Entry 4ZXC (X-ray diffraction, 3.05 A resolution); this record covers chains W and X of the 4 polymer chains in the assembly.

== Chain W (and X) ==
Molecule: Hydroquinone dioxygenase large subunit
Organism: Pseudomonas sp. (strain WBC-3)
Notes: chain X of this document is another copy of the same molecule, construct and numbering; everything in this record applies to it too
UniProt: C1I209 (C1I209_PSEWB); residue numbers follow UniProt; this construct covers 1-339
Sequence (339 residues; numbered 1 to 339; the number before each row is that of its first residue):
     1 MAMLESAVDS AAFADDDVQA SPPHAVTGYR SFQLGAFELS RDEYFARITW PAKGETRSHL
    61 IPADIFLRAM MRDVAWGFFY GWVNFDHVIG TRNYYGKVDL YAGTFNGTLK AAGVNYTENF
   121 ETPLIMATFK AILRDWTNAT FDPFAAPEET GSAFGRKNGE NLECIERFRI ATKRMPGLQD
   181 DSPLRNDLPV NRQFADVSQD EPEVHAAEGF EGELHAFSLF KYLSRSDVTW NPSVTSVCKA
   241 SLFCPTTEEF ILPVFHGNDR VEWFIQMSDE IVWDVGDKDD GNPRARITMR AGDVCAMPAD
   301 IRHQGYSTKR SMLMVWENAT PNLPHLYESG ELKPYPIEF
Disordered / not traced: 1-15
Ion coordination: Fe ion: His256, Asn258, Glu262, His303

== Chain W / chain X interface ==
Residue-residue contacts (38; chain W residue first):
  Asp42(W) - Thr308(X)  hydrogen bond
  Glu43(W) - Thr308(X)
  Tyr44(W) - Ala146(X)
  Tyr44(W) - Glu148(X)
  Tyr44(W) - Glu249(X)  hydrogen bond
  Tyr44(W) - Phe250(X)  hydrophobic
  Tyr44(W) - Thr308(X)
  Phe45(W) - Phe250(X)
  Phe45(W) - Ile251(X)  hydrophobic
  Phe45(W) - Tyr306(X)  hydrophobic
  Phe45(W) - Thr308(X)
  Ser58(W) - Arg286(X)
  Leu60(W) - Arg286(X)
  Leu60(W) - Tyr306(X)  hydrophobic
  Pro62(W) - Ile251(X)  hydrophobic
  Thr108(W) - Asn282(X)
  Thr108(W) - Pro283(X)
  Leu109(W) - Pro283(X)  hydrophobic
  Ala146(W) - Tyr44(X)
  Pro147(W) - Tyr44(X)
  Pro147(W) - Phe154(X)  hydrophobic
  Glu148(W) - Tyr44(X)  hydrogen bond (backbone-side chain)
  Glu148(W) - Gly155(X)
  Phe154(W) - Pro147(X)  hydrophobic
  Phe154(W) - Phe250(X)  hydrophobic
  Gly155(W) - Glu148(X)  hydrogen bond (backbone-side chain)
  Glu249(W) - Tyr44(X)  hydrogen bond
  Phe250(W) - Tyr44(X)  hydrophobic
  Phe250(W) - Phe45(X)
  Ile251(W) - Phe45(X)  hydrophobic
  Asn282(W) - Thr108(X)
  Pro283(W) - Leu109(X)  hydrophobic
  Arg286(W) - Ser58(X)
  Tyr306(W) - Leu60(X)  hydrophobic
  Thr308(W) - Asp42(X)  hydrogen bond
  Thr308(W) - Glu43(X)
  Thr308(W) - Tyr44(X)
  Thr308(W) - Phe45(X)
Also at the interface, not in a pair above, chain W (27 interface residues in all): His59, Arg192, Asp280, Gly281, Ser307
Also at the interface, not in a pair above, chain X (28 interface residues in all): His59, Pro62, Ala112, Arg192, Val272, Asp280, Ser307

== Overview ==
27 residues of chain W and 28 residues of chain X are in contact; the contacts include 6 hydrogen bonds. Polar
pairs include Asp42(W)-Thr308(X), Tyr44(W)-Glu249(X) and Glu148(W)-Tyr44(X). His256(W), Asn258(W), Glu262(W)
and His303(W) form the Fe ion site.
Both chains are Hydroquinone dioxygenase large subunit (Pseudomonas sp. (strain WBC-3)). Entry 4ZXC (Crystal
Structure of hydroquinone 1,2-dioxygenase PnpCD in complex with Fe3+) was determined by X-ray diffraction,
deposited together with 4ZXA and 4ZXD.
